PDB entry 7SWQ | electron microscopy, 3.79 A resolution | chains A and D of the 3 polymer chains in the assembly

[Chain A]
Molecule: Protein argonaute 10
Source organism: Arabidopsis thaliana
Reference sequence: Q9XGW1 (AGO10_ARATH); numbering as in UniProt (aligned over 1-988)
Chain sequence (988 residues; each row starts with the number of its first residue):
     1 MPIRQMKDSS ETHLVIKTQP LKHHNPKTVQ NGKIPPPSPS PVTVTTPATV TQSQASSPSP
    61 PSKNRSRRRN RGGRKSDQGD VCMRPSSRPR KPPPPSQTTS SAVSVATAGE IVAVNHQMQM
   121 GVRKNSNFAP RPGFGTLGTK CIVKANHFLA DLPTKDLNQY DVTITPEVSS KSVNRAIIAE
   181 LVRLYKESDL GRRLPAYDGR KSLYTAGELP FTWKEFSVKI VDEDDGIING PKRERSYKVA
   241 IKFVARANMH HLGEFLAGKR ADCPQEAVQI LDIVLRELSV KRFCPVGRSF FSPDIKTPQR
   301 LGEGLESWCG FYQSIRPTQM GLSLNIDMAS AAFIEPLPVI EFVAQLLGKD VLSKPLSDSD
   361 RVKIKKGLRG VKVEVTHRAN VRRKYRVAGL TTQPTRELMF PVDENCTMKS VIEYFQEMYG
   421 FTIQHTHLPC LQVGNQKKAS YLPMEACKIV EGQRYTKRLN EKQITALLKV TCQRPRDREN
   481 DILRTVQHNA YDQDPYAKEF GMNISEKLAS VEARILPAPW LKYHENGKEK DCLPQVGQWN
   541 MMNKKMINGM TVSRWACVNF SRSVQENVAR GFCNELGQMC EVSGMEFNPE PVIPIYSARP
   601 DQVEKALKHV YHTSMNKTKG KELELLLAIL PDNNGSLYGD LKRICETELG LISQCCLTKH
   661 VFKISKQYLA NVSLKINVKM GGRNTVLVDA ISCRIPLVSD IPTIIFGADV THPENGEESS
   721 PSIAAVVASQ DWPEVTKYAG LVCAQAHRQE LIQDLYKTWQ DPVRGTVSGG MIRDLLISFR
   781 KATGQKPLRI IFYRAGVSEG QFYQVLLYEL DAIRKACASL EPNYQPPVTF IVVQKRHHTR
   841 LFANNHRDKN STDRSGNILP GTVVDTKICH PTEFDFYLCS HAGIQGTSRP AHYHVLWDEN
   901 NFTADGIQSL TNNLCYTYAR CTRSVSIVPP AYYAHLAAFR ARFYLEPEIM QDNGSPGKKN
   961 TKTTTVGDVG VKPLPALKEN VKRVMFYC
Disordered / not traced: 1-125, 223-233, 257-262, 398-422, 714-719, 947-970
Sequence notes: engineered mutation Ala795 (Asp in Q9XGW1)
Bound ions: Mg2+ near Asp709 (its only coordinating residue here)
What the authors report for this chain:
  - mutagenesis - D795A: abolished catalytic activity on target slicing (citing earlier work)

[Chain D]
Molecule: 18-nt RNA strand
Sequence (18 nucleotides; numbered 6 to 23; the number before each row is that of its first residue):
     6 CCAUUGUCAC ACUCCAAA
Disordered / not traced: 11-13, 23

[Chain A / chain D interface]
Residue-residue contacts (12):
  Arg386(A) - C6(D)  hydrogen bond to the base
  Leu468(A) - C17(D)  sugar contact
  Gln538(A) - A21(D)  phosphate contact
  Asn540(A) - A21(D)  base contact
  Met541(A) - A21(D)  base contact
  Met542(A) - A21(D)  base contact
  Gln667(A) - C20(D)  hydrogen bond to the base
  Gln667(A) - A21(D)  base contact
  Ala670(A) - A21(D)  base contact
  Ile884(A) - U18(D)  base contact
  Ile884(A) - C19(D)  sugar contact
  Gln885(A) - U18(D)  sugar contact
Other interface residues (no listed pair), chain A (13 interface residues in all): Gly370, Glu461, Ile464
Other interface residues (no listed pair), chain D (7 interface residues in all): A16

[In short]
Chain A and chain D form an interface of 13 and 7 residues respectively, with 2 hydrogen bonds. Polar contacts
include Arg386(A)-C6(D) and Gln667(A)-C20(D). From the paper: D795A of chain A abolishes catalytic activity on
target slicing.
Chain A is Protein argonaute 10 (Arabidopsis thaliana) and chain D is an 18-nt RNA strand; the structure,
Cryo-EM structure of Arabidopsis Ago10-guide-target RNA complex in a bent duplex conformation, was determined
by electron microscopy together with 7SVA from the same study.
